Entry 4O0V (X-ray diffraction, 2.80 A resolution); this record covers chain A.

Chain A:
Name: Serine/threonine-protein kinase PAK 4
Source organism: Homo sapiens
Notes: EC 2.7.11.1
UniProtKB: O96013 (PAK4_HUMAN); numbering as in UniProt (aligned over 300-591)
Sequence (293 residues; row label = number of the first residue in the row):
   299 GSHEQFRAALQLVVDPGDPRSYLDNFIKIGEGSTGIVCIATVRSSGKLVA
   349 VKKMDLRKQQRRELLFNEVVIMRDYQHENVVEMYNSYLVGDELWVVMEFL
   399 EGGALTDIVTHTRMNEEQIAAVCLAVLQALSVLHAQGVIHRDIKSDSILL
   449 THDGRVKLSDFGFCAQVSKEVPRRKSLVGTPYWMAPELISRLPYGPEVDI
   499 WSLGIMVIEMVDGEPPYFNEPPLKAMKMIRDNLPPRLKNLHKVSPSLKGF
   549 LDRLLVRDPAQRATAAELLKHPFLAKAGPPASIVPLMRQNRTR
Disordered / not traced: 590-591
Sequence notes: expression tag (299)
Modified positions: Ser-474 (phosphoserine; SEP)
Ligand contacts: 2OL (1-({1-(2-aminopyrimidin-4-yl)-2-[(2-methoxyethyl)amino]-1H-benzimidazol-6-yl}ethynyl)cyclohexanol): Ile-327, Gly-328, Val-335, Ala-348, Lys-350, Glu-366, Met-370, Val-379, Met-381, Val-393, Met-395, Glu-396, Phe-397, Leu-398, Gly-401, Ala-402, Leu-447, Ser-457, Asp-458, Phe-459, Gly-460
Swiss-Prot annotation at these positions:
  - active site: Asp-440 (Proton acceptor)
  - binding site (ATP): Ile-327 to Val-335, Lys-350, Glu-396 to Leu-398, Asp-458 to Gly-460
  - modified residue: Ser-474 (Phosphoserine)

Overview:
Bound to chain A: compound 2OL. UniProt lists active-site residue Asp-440 and 16 ATP-binding residues.
Chain A is Serine/threonine-protein kinase PAK 4 (Homo sapiens); the structure, Back pocket flexibility
provides group-II PAK selectivity for type 1 kinase inhibitors, was determined by X-ray diffraction (same
publication as 4O0X and 4O0Y).
